Entry 9QAJ (electron microscopy, 2.95 A resolution); this record covers chains G and J of the 14 polymer chains in the assembly.

Chain G:
Protein: Histone H2A
From: Xenopus laevis
UniProt: Q6AZJ8 (Q6AZJ8_XENLA); residues 1-119 here correspond to UniProt positions 2-120 (UniProt number = residue number + 1)
Chain sequence (119 residues; each row starts with the number of its first residue):
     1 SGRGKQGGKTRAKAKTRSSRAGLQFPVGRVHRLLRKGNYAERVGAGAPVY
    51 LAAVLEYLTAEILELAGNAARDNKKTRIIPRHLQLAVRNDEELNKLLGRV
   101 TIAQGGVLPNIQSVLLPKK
Not modelled in the structure: 1-13, 119

Chain J:
Molecule: 601 DNA
From: Homo sapiens
Sequence (145 nucleotides; numbered -72 to 72; the number before each row is that of its first residue; numbers below 1 keep their minus sign (DA-72 is residue -72)):
   -72 ATCAGAATCCCGGTGCCGAGGCCGCTCAATTGGTCGTAGACAGCTCTAGC
   -22 ACCGCTTAAACGCACGTACGCGCTGTCCCCCGCGTTTTAACCGCCAAGGG
    28 GATTACTCCCTAGTCTCCAGGCACGTGTCAGATATATACATCGAT

How chain G and chain J interact:
Residue-residue contacts - 9 pairs, chain G then chain J:
  Lys15(G) - DT-43(J)  phosphate contact
  Lys15(G) - DT-42(J)  phosphate contact
  Thr16(G) - DT-43(J)  phosphate contact
  Arg17(G) - DT-43(J)  salt bridge to the phosphate
  Arg20(G) - DT-42(J)  salt bridge to the phosphate
  Arg29(G) - DA-44(J)  phosphate contact
  Arg32(G) - DA-44(J)  salt bridge to the phosphate
  Arg42(G) - DA-35(J)  sugar contact
  Arg77(G) - DA-54(J)  sugar contact
Other interface residues (no listed pair), chain G (9 interface residues in all): Gly28
Other interface residues (no listed pair), chain J (7 interface residues in all): DG-53, DA-45

In short:
9 residues of chain G and 7 residues of chain J are in contact, with 3 salt bridges. Polar pairs include
Arg17(G)-DT-43(J), Arg20(G)-DT-42(J) and Arg32(G)-DA-44(J).
Here chain G is Histone H2A (Xenopus laevis) and chain J is 601 DNA (Homo sapiens). Entry 9QAJ (Structure of
the nucleosome-bound human BCL7A) was determined by electron microscopy.
